Entry 8OK2 (electron microscopy, 4.10 A resolution (low resolution: residue-level contacts below are approximate; hydrogen-bond / salt-bridge calls are withheld)); this record covers chains C and D of the 5 polymer chains in the assembly.

== Chain C ==
Protein: DNA replication complex GINS protein PSF3
From: Homo sapiens
UniProt: Q9BRX5 (PSF3_HUMAN); residues 1-216 here = UniProt positions 1-216
Sequence (216 residues; numbered 1 to 216; the number before each row is that of its first residue):
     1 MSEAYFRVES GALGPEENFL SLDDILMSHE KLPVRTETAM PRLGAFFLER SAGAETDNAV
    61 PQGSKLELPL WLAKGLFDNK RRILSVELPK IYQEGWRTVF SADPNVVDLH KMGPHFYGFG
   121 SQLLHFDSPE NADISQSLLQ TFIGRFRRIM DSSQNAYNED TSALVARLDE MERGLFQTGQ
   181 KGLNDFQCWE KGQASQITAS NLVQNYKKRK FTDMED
Not modelled in the structure: 196-216
Swiss-Prot annotation at these positions:
  - region: Met1 to Glu16 (Not essential for folding and stability of GINS complex, but may regulate accessibility to the central complex pore)

== Chain D ==
Protein: DNA replication complex GINS protein SLD5
From: Homo sapiens
UniProt: Q9BRT9 (SLD5_HUMAN); residue numbers follow UniProt; this construct covers 1-223
Sequence (262 residues; row label = number of the first residue in the row; numbers below 1 keep their minus sign (Met-38 is residue -38)):
   -38 MHHHHHHGRM DYKDDDDKAD YKDDDDKADY KDDDDKGRPM TEEVDFLGQD SDGGSEEVVL
    22 TPAELIERLE QAWMNEKFAP ELLESKPEIV ECVMEQLEHM EENLRRAKRE DLKVSIHQME
    82 MERIRYVLSS YLRCRLMKIE KFFPHVLEKE KTRPEGEPSS LSPEELAFAR EFMANTESYL
   142 KNVALKHMPP NLQKVDLFRA VPKPDLDSYV FLRVRERQEN ILVEPDTDEQ RDYVIDLEKG
   202 SQHLIRYKTI APLVASGAVQ LI
Not modelled in the structure: -38 to 20
Differences from the reference sequence: initiating methionine (-38); expression tag (-37 to 0)
Swiss-Prot annotation at these positions:
  - modified residue: Met1 (N-acetylmethionine), Thr2 (N-acetylthreonine), Ser12 (Phosphoserine), Ser16 (Phosphoserine)

== How chain C and chain D interact ==
Contacting residue pairs (4):
  Asn18(C) - Pro163(D)
  Phe19(C) - Arg160(D)
  Phe19(C) - Ala161(D)
  Leu20(C) - Ala161(D)
Other interface residues (no listed pair), chain C (7 interface residues in all): Met1, Phe6, Val8, Glu9
Other interface residues (no listed pair), chain D (8 interface residues in all): Lys38, Arg94, Met98, Lys102, Val162

== In short ==
7 residues of chain C and 8 residues of chain D are in contact.
Chain C is DNA replication complex GINS protein PSF3 and chain D is DNA replication complex GINS protein SLD5,
both from Homo sapiens; the structure, Bipartite interaction of TOPBP1 with the GINS complex, was determined
by electron microscopy.
